3T07 - chains C and D of the 4 polymer chains in the assembly; structure by X-ray diffraction, 3.30 A resolution.

# Chain C (and D)
Molecule: Pyruvate kinase
Source organism: Staphylococcus aureus subsp. aureus
Notes: EC 2.7.1.40; chain D of this document is another copy of the same molecule, construct and numbering; everything in this record applies to it too
UniProtKB: Q6GG09 (KPYK_STAAR); residue numbers follow UniProt; this construct covers 1-585
Sequence (606 residues; numbered -20 to 585; the number before each row is that of its first residue; numbers below 1 keep their minus sign (Met-20 is residue -20)):
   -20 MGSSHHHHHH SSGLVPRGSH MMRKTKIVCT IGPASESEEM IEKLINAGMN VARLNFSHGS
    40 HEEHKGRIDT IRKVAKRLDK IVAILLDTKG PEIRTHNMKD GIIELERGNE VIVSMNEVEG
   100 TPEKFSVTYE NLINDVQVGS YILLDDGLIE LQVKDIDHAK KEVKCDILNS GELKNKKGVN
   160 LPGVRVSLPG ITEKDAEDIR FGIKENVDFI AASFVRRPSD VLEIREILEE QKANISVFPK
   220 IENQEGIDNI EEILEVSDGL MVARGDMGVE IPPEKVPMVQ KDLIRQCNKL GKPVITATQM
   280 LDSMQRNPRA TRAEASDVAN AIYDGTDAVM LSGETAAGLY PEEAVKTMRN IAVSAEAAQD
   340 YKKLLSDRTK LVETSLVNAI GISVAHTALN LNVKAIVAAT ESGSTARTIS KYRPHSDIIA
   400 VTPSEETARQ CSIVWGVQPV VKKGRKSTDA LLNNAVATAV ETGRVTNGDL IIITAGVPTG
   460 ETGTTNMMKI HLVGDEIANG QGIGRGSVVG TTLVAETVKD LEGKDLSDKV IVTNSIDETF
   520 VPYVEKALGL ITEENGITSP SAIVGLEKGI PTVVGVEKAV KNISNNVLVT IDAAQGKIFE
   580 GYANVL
Disordered / not traced: -20 to 0, 584-585
Differences from the reference sequence: expression tag (-20 to 0)
Ligand contacts: cis-3,4-dihydrohamacanthin B (09C; (3S,5R)-3,5-bis(6-bromo-1H-indol-3-yl)piperazin-2-one): Thr353, Ala358, Ile361, Ser362, His365, Thr366, Asn369, Leu370
Swiss-Prot annotation at these positions:
  - binding site (substrate): Arg32, Gly244, Asp245, Thr277
  - binding site (ATP): Asn34 to His37, Arg73, Lys156
  - binding site (K(+)): Asn34, Ser36, Asp66, Thr67
  - binding site (Mg(2+)): Glu221, Asp245
  - site: Lys219 (Transition state stabilizer)
Reported in the primary citation:
  - binding site for cis-3,4-dihydrohamacanthin B: Thr353, Ala358, Ile361, Ser362, His365, Thr366, Asn369, Leu370

# Chain C / chain D interface
Pairs across the interface (62):
  Leu201(C) - Thr537(D)
  Arg204(C) - Ile536(D)
  Glu205(C) - Thr537(D)  hydrogen bond
  Glu208(C) - Gly535(D)
  Glu208(C) - Ile536(D)  hydrogen bond (side chain-backbone)
  Glu208(C) - Thr537(D)
  Glu234(C) - Gly483(D)
  Glu234(C) - Arg484(D)  salt bridge
  Val235(C) - Leu545(D)  hydrophobic
  Leu269(C) - Arg484(D)
  Lys271(C) - Arg484(D)
  Ser354(C) - Leu370(D)
  Leu355(C) - Leu370(D)  hydrophobic
  Leu355(C) - Leu449(D)  hydrophobic
  Leu355(C) - Ile469(D)  hydrophobic
  Ala358(C) - Leu370(D)  hydrophobic
  Ala358(C) - Ile469(D)  hydrophobic
  Ile359(C) - Ile469(D)  hydrophobic
  Ser362(C) - Ser362(D)  hydrogen bond
  Ser362(C) - Thr366(D)
  Ser362(C) - Met467(D)
  Thr366(C) - Ser362(D)
  Leu370(C) - Ser354(D)
  Leu370(C) - Leu355(D)  hydrophobic
  Leu370(C) - Ala358(D)  hydrophobic
  Ser426(C) - Asp428(D)
  Thr427(C) - Asp428(D)  hydrogen bond (backbone-side chain)
  Asp428(C) - Ser426(D)
  Asp428(C) - Thr427(D)  hydrogen bond
  Asp428(C) - Asp428(D)  hydrogen bond (side chain-backbone)
  Leu449(C) - Leu355(D)  hydrophobic
  Val456(C) - Lys468(D)
  Pro457(C) - Lys468(D)
  Gly462(C) - Gln574(D)
  Thr463(C) - Gln574(D)
  Asn465(C) - Lys468(D)
  Asn465(C) - Ile469(D)  hydrogen bond (backbone-backbone)
  Met466(C) - Met467(D)
  Met466(C) - Lys468(D)
  Met467(C) - Ser362(D)
  Met467(C) - Met466(D)
  Met467(C) - Met467(D)  hydrogen bond (backbone-backbone)
  Lys468(C) - Val456(D)
  Lys468(C) - Pro457(D)
  Lys468(C) - Asn465(D)
  Lys468(C) - Met466(D)
  Ile469(C) - Leu355(D)  hydrophobic
  Ile469(C) - Ala358(D)  hydrophobic
  Ile469(C) - Ile359(D)  hydrophobic
  Ile469(C) - Asn465(D)  hydrogen bond (backbone-backbone)
  Gly483(C) - Glu234(D)
  Arg484(C) - Glu234(D)  salt bridge
  Arg484(C) - Leu269(D)
  Arg484(C) - Lys271(D)
  Gly535(C) - Glu208(D)
  Ile536(C) - Arg204(D)
  Ile536(C) - Glu208(D)  hydrogen bond (backbone-side chain)
  Thr537(C) - Leu201(D)
  Thr537(C) - Glu205(D)  hydrogen bond
  Leu545(C) - Val235(D)  hydrophobic
  Gln574(C) - Gly462(D)
  Gln574(C) - Thr463(D)
Also at the interface, not in a pair above, chain C (41 interface residues in all): Thr353, Asn369, Leu431, Glu460, Glu475, Lys576
Also at the interface, not in a pair above, chain D (41 interface residues in all): Thr353, Asn369, Leu431, Glu460, Glu475, Lys576

# In short
Chain C and chain D each contribute 41 residues to their interface; the contacts include 11 hydrogen bonds and
2 salt bridges. Polar pairs include Glu234(C)-Arg484(D), Glu205(C)-Thr537(D) and Glu208(C)-Ile536(D). Ligands
of chain C: cis-3,4-dihydrohamacanthin B. The paper reports a binding site for cis-3,4-dihydrohamacanthin B at
Thr353(C), Ala358(C) and Ile361(C) among others.
Both chains are Pyruvate kinase (Staphylococcus aureus subsp. aureus). Entry 3T07 (Crystal structure of S.
aureus Pyruvate Kinase in complex with a naturally occurring bis-indole alkaloid) was determined by X-ray
diffraction together with 3T05 from the same study.
